PDB entry 7R06 | electron microscopy, 2.27 A resolution | chains D and J of the 12 polymer chains in the assembly

[Chain D]
Molecule: AbiK
Source organism: Lactococcus lactis
UniProt: Q48614 (Q48614_9LACT); residue numbers follow UniProt; this construct covers 1-599
Amino-acid sequence (601 residues; row label = number of the first residue in the row; numbers below 1 keep their minus sign (Gly-1 is residue -1)):
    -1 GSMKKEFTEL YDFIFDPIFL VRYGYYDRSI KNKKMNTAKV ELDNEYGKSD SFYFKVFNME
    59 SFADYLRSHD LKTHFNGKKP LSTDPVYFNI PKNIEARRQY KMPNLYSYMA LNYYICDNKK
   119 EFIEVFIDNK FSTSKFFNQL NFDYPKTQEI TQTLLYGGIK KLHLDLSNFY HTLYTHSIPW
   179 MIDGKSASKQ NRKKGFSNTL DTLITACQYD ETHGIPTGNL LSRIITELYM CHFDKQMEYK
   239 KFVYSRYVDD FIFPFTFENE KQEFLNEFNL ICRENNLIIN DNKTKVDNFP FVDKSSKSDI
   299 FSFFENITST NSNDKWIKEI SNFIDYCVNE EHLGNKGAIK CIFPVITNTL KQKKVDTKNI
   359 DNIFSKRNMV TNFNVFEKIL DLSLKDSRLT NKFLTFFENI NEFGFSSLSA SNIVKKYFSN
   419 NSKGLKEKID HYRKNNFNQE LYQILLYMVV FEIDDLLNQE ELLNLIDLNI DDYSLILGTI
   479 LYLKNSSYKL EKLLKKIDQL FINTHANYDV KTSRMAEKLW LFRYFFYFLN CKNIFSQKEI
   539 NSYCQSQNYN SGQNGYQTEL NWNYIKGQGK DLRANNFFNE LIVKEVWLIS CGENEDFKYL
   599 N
Disordered / not traced: -1, 189-190
Differences from the reference sequence: expression tag (-1 to 0)
Modified residues: Tyr44 (O-phosphotyrosine; PTR)
Reported in the primary citation:
  - binding site for the 12-nt DNA strand: Tyr44, Tyr142, Tyr245, Phe299
  - mutagenesis - Y44F, T151W/T369W, D247N: abolished catalytic activity
  - mutagenesis - Y142A, Y245A, K295A, F299A: decreased catalytic activity
  - mutagenesis - D141A, T145A: unchanged catalytic activity

[Chain J]
Molecule: 12-nt DNA strand
Source organism: Escherichia coli
Sequence (12 nucleotides; numbered 1 to 12; the number before each row is that of its first residue):
     1 CCCCCCCCCC CC
Disordered / not traced: 4

[How chain D and chain J interact]
Pairs across the interface (42; chain D residue first):
  Asn30(D) with DC1(J), hydrogen bond to the base
  Lys32(D) with DC1(J), sugar contact; DC2(J), phosphate contact
  Met33(D) with DC1(J), base contact
  Tyr44(D) with DC1(J), covalent bond
  Lys46(D) with DC9(J), salt bridge to the phosphate
  Arg96(D) with DC12(J), base contact
  Tyr98(D) with DC12(J), hydrogen bond to the base
  Asn136(D) with DC10(J), base contact
  Asp141(D) with DC8(J), phosphate contact
  Tyr142(D) with DC9(J), stacking on the base; DC10(J), sugar contact
  Thr145(D) with DC10(J), hydrogen bond to the base
  Gln146(D) with DC10(J), hydrogen bond to the base
  Asp163(D) with DC12(J), phosphate contact
  Phe167(D) with DC12(J), phosphate contact
  Tyr168(D) with DC12(J), hydrogen bond to the phosphate
  His169(D) with DC12(J), sugar contact
  Thr215(D) with DC12(J), base contact
  Tyr245(D) with DC10(J), stacking on the base; DC11(J), sugar contact
  Asp247(D) with DC11(J), phosphate contact; DC12(J), sugar contact
  Lys281(D) with DC12(J), salt bridge to the phosphate
  Lys295(D) with DC9(J), hydrogen bond to the base
  Phe299(D) with DC8(J), stacking on the base; DC9(J), base contact
  Lys334(D) with DC10(J), sugar contact; DC11(J), salt bridge to the phosphate
  Gly335(D) with DC9(J), phosphate contact; DC10(J), phosphate contact
  Lys338(D) with DC9(J), phosphate contact; DC10(J), phosphate contact
  Cys339(D) with DC9(J), sugar contact
  Pro342(D) with DC8(J), base contact
  Val343(D) with DC8(J), base contact
  Asn346(D) with DC7(J), base contact; DC8(J), hydrogen bond to the base
  Lys349(D) with DC6(J), base contact; DC7(J), base contact
  Gln350(D) with DC7(J), base contact
  Lys390(D) with DC9(J), salt bridge to the phosphate
Other interface residues (no listed pair), chain D (38 interface residues in all): Lys29, Ile88, Pro143, Asn166, Val246, Ser293

[In short]
The interface between chain D and chain J involves 38 residues on one side and 9 on the other; the contacts
include 1 covalent bond, 7 hydrogen bonds, 4 salt bridges and 3 aromatic stacking contacts. Polar contacts
include Asn30(D)-DC1(J), Tyr98(D)-DC12(J) and Thr145(D)-DC10(J). From the paper: a binding site for the 12-nt
DNA strand at Tyr44(D), Tyr142(D) and Tyr245(D) among others; Y142A, Y245A and K295A of chain D, among others,
reduce catalytic activity; 9 substitutions were tested in all.
Here chain D is AbiK (Lactococcus lactis) and chain J is a 12-nt DNA strand (Escherichia coli). Entry 7R06
(Abortive infection DNA polymerase AbiK from Lactococcus lactis) was determined by electron microscopy,
deposited together with 7R07, 7R08 and 7Z0Z.
